6EM9 - chains G and H of the 10 polymer chains in the assembly; structure by electron microscopy, 8.40 A resolution (very low resolution: no residue pairs are listed; an interface is given only as per-side residue counts).

== Chain G (and H) ==
Molecule: ATP-dependent Clp protease ATP-binding subunit ClpC
Source organism: Staphylococcus aureus (strain bovine RF122 / ET3-1)
Notes: chain H of this document is another copy of the same molecule, construct and numbering; everything in this record applies to it too
UniProt: Q2YSD6 (CLPC_STAAB); numbering as in UniProt (aligned over 1-818)
Sequence (818 residues; row label = number of the first residue in the row):
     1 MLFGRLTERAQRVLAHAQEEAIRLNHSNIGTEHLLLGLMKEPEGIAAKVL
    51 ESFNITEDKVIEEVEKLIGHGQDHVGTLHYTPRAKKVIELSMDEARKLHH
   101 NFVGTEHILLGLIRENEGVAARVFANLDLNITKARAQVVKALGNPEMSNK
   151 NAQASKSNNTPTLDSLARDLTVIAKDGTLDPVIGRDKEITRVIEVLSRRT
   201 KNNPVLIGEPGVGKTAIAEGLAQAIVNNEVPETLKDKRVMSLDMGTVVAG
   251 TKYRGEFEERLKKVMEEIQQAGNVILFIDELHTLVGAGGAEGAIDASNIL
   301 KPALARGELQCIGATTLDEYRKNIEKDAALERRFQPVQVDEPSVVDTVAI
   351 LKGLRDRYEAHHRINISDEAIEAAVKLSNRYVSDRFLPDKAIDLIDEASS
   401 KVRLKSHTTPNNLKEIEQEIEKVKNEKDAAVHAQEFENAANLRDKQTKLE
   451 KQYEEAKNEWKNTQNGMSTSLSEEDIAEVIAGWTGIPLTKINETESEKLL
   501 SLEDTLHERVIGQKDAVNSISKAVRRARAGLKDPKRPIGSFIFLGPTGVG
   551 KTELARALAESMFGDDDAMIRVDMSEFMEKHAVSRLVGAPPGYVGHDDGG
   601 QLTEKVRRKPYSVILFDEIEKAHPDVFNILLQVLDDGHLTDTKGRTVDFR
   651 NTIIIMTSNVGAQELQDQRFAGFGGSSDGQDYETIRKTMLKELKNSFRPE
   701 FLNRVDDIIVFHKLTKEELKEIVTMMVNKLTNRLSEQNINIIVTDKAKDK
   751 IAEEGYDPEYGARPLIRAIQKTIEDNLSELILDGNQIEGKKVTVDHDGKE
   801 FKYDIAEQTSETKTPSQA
Disordered / not traced: 1-4, 70-79, 113-115, 160-161, 248-254, 288-295, 465, 537-538, 592-595, 670-678, 795-818 (chain H: 1-161, 248-254, 288-295, 465, 537-538, 592-595, 670-678, 795-818)
Curated features (UniProtKB/Swiss-Prot):
  - binding site (ATP): Gly-208 to Thr-215, Gly-545 to Thr-552
From the paper describing this entry:
  - self-association interface (contacts with another copy of this molecule): Asp-444

== Interface between chain G and chain H ==
At this resolution (8 A) residue pairs are not listed: 23 residues of chain G and 20 of chain H lie at the interface.

== Summary ==
The interface between chain G and chain H involves 23 residues on one side and 20 on the other. UniProt lists
16 ATP-binding residues on chain G. From the paper: a self-association interface involving Asp-444(G).
Both chains are ATP-dependent Clp protease ATP-binding subunit ClpC (Staphylococcus aureus (strain bovine
RF122 / ET3-1)). Entry 6EM9 (S.aureus ClpC resting state, asymmetric map) was determined by electron
microscopy (same publication as 6EM8 and 6EMW).
